PDB entry 8XOU | electron microscopy, 5.58 A resolution (low resolution: residue-level contacts below are approximate; hydrogen-bond / salt-bridge calls are withheld) | chains b2 and G4 of the 42 polymer chains in the assembly

[Chain b2]
Name: Portal protein B
Source organism: Escherichia phage Lambda
Reference sequence: P03710 (PORTL_LAMBD); residue numbers follow UniProt; this construct covers 1-533
Amino-acid sequence (533 residues; numbered 1 to 533; the number before each row is that of its first residue):
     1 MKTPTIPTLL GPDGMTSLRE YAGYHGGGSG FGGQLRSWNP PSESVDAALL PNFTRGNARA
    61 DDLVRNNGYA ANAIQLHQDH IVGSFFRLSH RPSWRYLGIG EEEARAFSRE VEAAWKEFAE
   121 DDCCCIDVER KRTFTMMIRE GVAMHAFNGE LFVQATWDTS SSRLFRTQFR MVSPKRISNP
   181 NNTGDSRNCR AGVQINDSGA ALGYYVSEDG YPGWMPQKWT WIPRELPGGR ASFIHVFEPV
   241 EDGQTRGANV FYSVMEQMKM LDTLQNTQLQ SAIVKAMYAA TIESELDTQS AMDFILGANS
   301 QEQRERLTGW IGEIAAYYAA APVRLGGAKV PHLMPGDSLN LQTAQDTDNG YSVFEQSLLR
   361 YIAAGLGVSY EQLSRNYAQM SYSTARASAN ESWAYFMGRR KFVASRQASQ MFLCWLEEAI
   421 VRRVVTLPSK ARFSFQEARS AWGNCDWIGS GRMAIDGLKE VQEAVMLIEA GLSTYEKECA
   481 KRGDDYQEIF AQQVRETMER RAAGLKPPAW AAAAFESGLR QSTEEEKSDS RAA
Disordered / not traced: 1-33, 508-533
Cystine bridges: C123-C125
Swiss-Prot annotation at these positions:
  - site: A22, G23 (Cleavage)

[Chain G4]
Name: Major capsid protein
Source organism: Escherichia phage Lambda
Reference sequence: P03713 (CAPSD_LAMBD); residues 1-341 here = UniProt positions 1-341
Amino-acid sequence (341 residues; row label = number of the first residue in the row):
     1 MSMYTTAQLL AANEQKFKFD PLFLRLFFRE SYPFTTEKVY LSQIPGLVNM ALYVSPIVSG
    61 EVIRSRGGST SEFTPGYVKP KHEVNPQMTL RRLPDEDPQN LADPAYRRRR IIMQNMRDEE
   121 LAIAQVEEMQ AVSAVLKGKY TMTGEAFDPV EVDMGRSEEN NITQSGGTEW SKRDKSTYDP
   181 TDDIEAYALN ASGVVNIIVF DPKGWALFRS FKAVKEKLDT RRGSNSELET AVKDLGKAVS
   241 YKGMYGDVAI VVYSGQYVEN GVKKNFLPDN TMVLGNTQAR GLRTYGCIQD ADAQREGINA
   301 SARYPKNWVT TGDPAREFTM IQSAPLMLLA DPDEFVSVQL A
Disordered / not traced: 1-6

[How chain b2 and chain G4 interact]
Contacting residue pairs (6; chain b2 residue first):
  N181(b2) with N100(G4); R109(G4)
  N182(b2) with R109(G4)
  T183(b2) with N100(G4); D103(G4)
  G184(b2) with D103(G4)
Also at the interface, not in a pair above, chain b2 (5 interface residues in all): R55
Also at the interface, not in a pair above, chain G4 (5 interface residues in all): L9, A105

[Overview]
The chain b2/chain G4 interface involves 5 residues from each chain.
Here chain b2 is Portal protein B and chain G4 is Major capsid protein, both from Escherichia phage Lambda.
Entry 8XOU (Prohead portal vertex of bacteriophage lambda) was determined by electron microscopy, deposited
together with 8XOT, 8XOW, 8XPM and 8XQB.
